PDB entry 1HRI | X-ray diffraction, 3.00 A resolution | chains 2 and 4 of the 4 polymer chains in the assembly

== Chain 2 ==
Protein: Human rhinovirus 14 coat protein (subunit VP2)
Source organism: Human rhinovirus 14
Reference sequence: P03303 (POLG_HRV14); residues 1-262 here correspond to UniProt positions 69-330 (UniProt number = residue number + 68)
Sequence (262 residues; numbered 1 to 262; the number before each row is that of its first residue):
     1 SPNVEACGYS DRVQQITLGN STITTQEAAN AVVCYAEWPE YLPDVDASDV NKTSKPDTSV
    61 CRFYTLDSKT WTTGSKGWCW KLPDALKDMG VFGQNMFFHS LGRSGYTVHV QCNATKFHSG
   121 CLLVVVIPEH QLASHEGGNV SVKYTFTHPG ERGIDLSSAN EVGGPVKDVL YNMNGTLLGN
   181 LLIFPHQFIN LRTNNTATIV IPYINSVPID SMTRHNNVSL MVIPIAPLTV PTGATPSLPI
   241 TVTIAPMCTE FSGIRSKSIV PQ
Disordered / not traced: 1-7
Construct notes: conflict Leu-170 (Ile239 in P03303)

== Chain 4 ==
Protein: Human rhinovirus 14 coat protein (subunit VP4)
Source organism: Human rhinovirus 14
Reference sequence: P03303 (POLG_HRV14); residues 1-68 here = UniProt positions 1-68
Sequence (68 residues; each row starts with the number of its first residue):
     1 GAQVSTQKSG SHENQNILTN GSNQTFTVIN YYKDAASTSS AGQSLSMDPS KFTEPVKDLM
    61 LKGAPALN
Disordered / not traced: 1-28

== How chain 2 and chain 4 interact ==
Residue-residue contacts (22; chain 2 residue first):
  Ser-10(2) / Asn-68(4)  hydrogen bond (side chain-backbone)
  Asp-11(2) / Asp-58(4)
  Asp-11(2) / Ala-66(4)
  Asp-11(2) / Asn-68(4)  hydrogen bond (backbone-side chain)
  Arg-12(2) / Leu-67(4)
  Arg-12(2) / Asn-68(4)  hydrogen bond (side chain-backbone)
  Gln-14(2) / Asp-58(4)
  Ala-29(2) / Leu-67(4)  hydrophobic
  Asn-30(2) / Val-56(4)
  Asn-30(2) / Lys-57(4)  hydrogen bond (side chain-backbone)
  Asn-30(2) / Asp-58(4)  hydrogen bond (side chain-backbone)
  Asn-30(2) / Met-60(4)
  Ala-31(2) / Pro-55(4)
  Ala-31(2) / Val-56(4)
  Ala-31(2) / Lys-57(4)  hydrogen bond (backbone-backbone)
  Val-32(2) / Pro-55(4)
  Val-33(2) / Pro-55(4)  hydrogen bond (backbone-backbone)
  Val-33(2) / Lys-57(4)
  Tyr-35(2) / Lys-51(4)
  Tyr-35(2) / Phe-52(4)  hydrophobic
  Trp-38(2) / Lys-57(4)
  Thr-193(2) / Leu-67(4)
Other interface residues (no listed pair), chain 2 (15 interface residues in all): Tyr-9, Ala-28, Ala-36

== In short ==
15 residues of chain 2 and 10 residues of chain 4 are in contact, with 7 hydrogen bonds. Polar pairs include
Ser-10(2)/Asn-68(4), Asp-11(2)/Asn-68(4) and Arg-12(2)/Asn-68(4).
Here chain 2 is Human rhinovirus 14 coat protein (subunit VP2) and chain 4 is Human rhinovirus 14 coat protein
(subunit VP4), both from Human rhinovirus 14. Entry 1HRI (Structure determination of antiviral compound sch
38057 complexed with human rhinovirus 14) was determined by X-ray diffraction.
